PDB entry 6UON | X-ray diffraction, 3.50 A resolution | chains H and F of the 5 polymer chains in the assembly

== Chain H ==
Molecule: TCR-V-beta-10-2*01
Organism: Homo sapiens
Amino-acid sequence (241 residues; row label = number of the first residue in the row):
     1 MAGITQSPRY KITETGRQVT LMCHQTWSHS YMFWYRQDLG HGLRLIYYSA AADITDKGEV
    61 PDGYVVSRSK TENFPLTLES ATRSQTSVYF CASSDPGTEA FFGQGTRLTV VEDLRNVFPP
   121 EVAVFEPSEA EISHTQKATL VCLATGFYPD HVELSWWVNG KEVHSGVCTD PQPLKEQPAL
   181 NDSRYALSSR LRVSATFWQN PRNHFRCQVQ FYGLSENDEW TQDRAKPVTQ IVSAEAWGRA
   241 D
Not modelled in the structure: 1-2, 241
Cystine bridges: C23-C91, C142-C207
What the authors report for this chain:
  - mutagenesis - P96G: abolished binding to decamer-HLA-C

== Chain F ==
Molecule: Gly-ala-asp-gly-val-gly-lys-ser-ala-leu
Reference sequence: P01111 (RASN_HUMAN); residues 1-10 here correspond to UniProt positions 10-19 (UniProt number = residue number + 9)
Amino-acid sequence (10 residues; each row starts with the number of its first residue):
     1 GADGVGKSAL
Sequence notes: conflict D3 (Gly12 in P01111)
UniProt features mapped onto this chain:
  - binding site (GTP): G1, A2, G4 to A9
What the authors report for this chain:
  - mutagenesis - A9L: increased stability in response to HLA-C08:02
  - mutagenesis - A9L (20-fold): increased signaling in response to TCR9a
  - mutagenesis - A9L: increased stability with HLA class I antigen

== Interface between chain H and chain F ==
Pairs across the interface (4):
  D95(H) - K7(F)
  P96(H) - G4(F)
  P96(H) - V5(F)
  G97(H) - V5(F)  hydrogen bond (backbone-backbone)
Other interface residues (no listed pair), chain H (4 interface residues in all): T98
Other interface residues (no listed pair), chain F (4 interface residues in all): G6
From the paper, about this interface:
  - pairs named by the authors: D95(H)-K7(F), G97(H)-V5(F) (backbone contact)

== Overview ==
The chain H/chain F interface involves 4 residues from each chain; the contacts include 1 hydrogen bond. The
hydrogen-bonded pair G97(H)-V5(F) is a backbone contact. The paper describes a contact between D95(H) and
K7(F); a backbone contact between G97(H) and V5(F). From the paper: P96G of chain H abolishes binding to
decamer-HLA-C; A9L of chain F increases stability in response to HLA-C08:02.
Chain H is TCR-V-beta-10-2*01 (Homo sapiens) and chain F is Gly-ala-asp-gly-val-gly-lys-ser-ala-leu; the
structure, Molecular basis for tumor infiltrating TCR recognition of hotspot KRAS-G12D mutation, was
determined by X-ray diffraction together with 6ULI, 6ULK, 6ULN and 6ULR from the same study.
